Entry 8SSB (electron microscopy, 3.66 A resolution); this record covers chains A and B of the 6 polymer chains in the assembly.

== Chain A (and B) ==
Protein: Glutamate receptor 2, Voltage-dependent calcium channel gamma-5 subunit chimera
From: Rattus norvegicus
Notes: chain B of this document is another copy of the same molecule, construct and numbering; everything in this record applies to it too
Reference sequence: chimeric construct of P19491, Q8VHW8: residues 10-826 from P19491 (GRIA2_RAT), isoform P19491-2 positions 25-841 (UniProt number = residue number + 15); residues 832-1035 from Q8VHW8 positions 4-207 (UniProt number = residue number - 828)
Chain sequence (1026 residues; each row starts with the number of its first residue):
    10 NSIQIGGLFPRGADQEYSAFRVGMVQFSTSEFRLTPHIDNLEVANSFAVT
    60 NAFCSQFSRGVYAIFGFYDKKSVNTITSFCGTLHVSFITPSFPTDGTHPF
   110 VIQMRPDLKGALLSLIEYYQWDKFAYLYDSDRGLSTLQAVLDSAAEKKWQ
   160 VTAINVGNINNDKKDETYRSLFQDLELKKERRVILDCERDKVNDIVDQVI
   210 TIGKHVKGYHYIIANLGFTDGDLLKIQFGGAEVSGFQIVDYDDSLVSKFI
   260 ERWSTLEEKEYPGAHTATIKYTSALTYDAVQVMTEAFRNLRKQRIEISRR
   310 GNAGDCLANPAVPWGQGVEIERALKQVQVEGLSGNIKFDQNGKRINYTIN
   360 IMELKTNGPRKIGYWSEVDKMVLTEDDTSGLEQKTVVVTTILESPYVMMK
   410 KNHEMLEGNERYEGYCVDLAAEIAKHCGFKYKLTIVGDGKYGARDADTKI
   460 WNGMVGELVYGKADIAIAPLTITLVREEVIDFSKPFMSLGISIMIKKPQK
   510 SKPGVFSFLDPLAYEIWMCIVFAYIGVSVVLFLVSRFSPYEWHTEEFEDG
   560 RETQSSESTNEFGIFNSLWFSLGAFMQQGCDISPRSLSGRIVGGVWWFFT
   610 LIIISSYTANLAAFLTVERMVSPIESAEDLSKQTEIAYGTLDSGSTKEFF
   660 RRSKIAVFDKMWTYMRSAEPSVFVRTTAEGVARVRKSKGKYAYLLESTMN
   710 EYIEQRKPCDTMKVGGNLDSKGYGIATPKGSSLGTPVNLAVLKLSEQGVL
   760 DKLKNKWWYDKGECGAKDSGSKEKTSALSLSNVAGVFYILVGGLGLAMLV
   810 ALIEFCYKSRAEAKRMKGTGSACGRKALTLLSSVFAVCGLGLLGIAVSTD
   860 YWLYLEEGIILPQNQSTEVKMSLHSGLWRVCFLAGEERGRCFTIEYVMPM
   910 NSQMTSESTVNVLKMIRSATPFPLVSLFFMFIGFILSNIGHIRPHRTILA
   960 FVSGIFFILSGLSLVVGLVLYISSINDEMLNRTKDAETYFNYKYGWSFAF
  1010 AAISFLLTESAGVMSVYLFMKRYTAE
Not modelled in the structure: 10-393, 549-568, 823-830, 908-915, 952-955 (chain B: 10-393, 549-568, 822-1035)
Disulfides: Cys718-Cys773, Cys890-Cys900
Construct notes: conflict Glu241 (Asn256 in P19491), Leu382 (Val397 in P19491), Glu384 (Gly405 in P19491), Asp385 (Asn406 in P19491), Gln392 (Asn413 in P19491); linker (827-831)
Small-molecule neighbours:
  - glutamic acid (GLU): Tyr450, Pro478, Leu479, Thr480, Arg485, Leu650, Gly653, Ser654, Thr655, Glu705, Met708, Tyr732
  - spermidine (SPD): Gln586, Gln587, Gly588
Curated features (UniProtKB/Swiss-Prot):
  - glycosylation: Asn355 (N-linked (GlcNAc...) asparagine)

== Interface between chain A and chain B ==
Pairs across the interface (110):
  Asp519(A) - Ala786(B)
  Pro520(A) - Leu787(B)
  Ala522(A) - Leu787(B)  hydrogen bond (backbone-backbone)
  Ile525(A) - Leu787(B)
  Ile525(A) - Ser788(B)
  Ile525(A) - Leu789(B)  hydrophobic
  Ile525(A) - Val792(B)  hydrophobic
  Cys528(A) - Leu789(B)  hydrophobic
  Cys528(A) - Phe796(B)
  Ala532(A) - Leu799(B)  hydrophobic
  Gly535(A) - Leu803(B)
  Val536(A) - Leu799(B)  hydrophobic
  Val536(A) - Leu803(B)  hydrophobic
  Val539(A) - Leu803(B)  hydrophobic
  Val539(A) - Met807(B)  hydrophobic
  Leu542(A) - Met807(B)  hydrophobic
  Val543(A) - Ala806(B)
  Val543(A) - Ala810(B)  hydrophobic
  Phe546(A) - Ala810(B)
  Phe546(A) - Phe814(B)  hydrophobic
  Ser547(A) - Glu813(B)  hydrogen bond
  Pro548(A) - Glu813(B)
  Ala583(A) - Gln587(B)  hydrogen bond (backbone-side chain)
  Gln586(A) - Gln587(B)
  Gln587(A) - Gln587(B)
  Ile591(A) - Asp590(B)
  Ser592(A) - Asp590(B)
  Pro593(A) - Trp578(B)
  Ser595(A) - Phe574(B)
  Leu596(A) - Phe574(B)
  Ser597(A) - Ala806(B)
  Ser597(A) - Val809(B)  hydrogen bond (side chain-backbone)
  Ser597(A) - Ala810(B)  hydrogen bond (side chain-backbone)
  Ser597(A) - Glu813(B)
  Arg599(A) - Phe574(B)
  Arg599(A) - Asn575(B)  hydrogen bond
  Arg599(A) - Trp578(B)
  Ile600(A) - Gly802(B)
  Val601(A) - Leu803(B)  hydrophobic
  Val601(A) - Ala806(B)  hydrophobic
  Gly602(A) - Trp578(B)
  Gly603(A) - Leu581(B)
  Val604(A) - Leu799(B)
  Trp605(A) - Leu799(B)  hydrophobic
  Trp606(A) - Trp578(B)  hydrophobic
  Trp606(A) - Leu581(B)
  Trp606(A) - Gly582(B)
  Trp606(A) - Met585(B)
  Trp606(A) - Gln587(B)
  Phe607(A) - Phe517(B)  hydrophobic
  Phe607(A) - Met585(B)  hydrophobic
  Phe608(A) - Val795(B)  hydrophobic
  Phe608(A) - Phe796(B)  hydrophobic
  Phe608(A) - Leu799(B)  hydrophobic
  Thr609(A) - Gln587(B)
  Leu610(A) - Phe584(B)
  Leu610(A) - Met585(B)  hydrophobic
  Leu610(A) - Ile613(B)  hydrophobic
  Ile611(A) - Phe517(B)  hydrophobic
  Ile611(A) - Tyr616(B)
  Ile611(A) - Val795(B)  hydrophobic
  Ser614(A) - Tyr616(B)
  Ser614(A) - Thr617(B)  hydrogen bond
  Ser614(A) - Leu620(B)
  Ser615(A) - Leu620(B)
  Ser615(A) - Leu787(B)
  Ser615(A) - Val792(B)
  Ala618(A) - Leu620(B)  hydrophobic
  Ala618(A) - Ala621(B)
  Asn619(A) - Leu624(B)
  Asn619(A) - Leu787(B)
  Ala621(A) - Thr625(B)
  Ala622(A) - Leu624(B)
  Ala622(A) - Thr625(B)
  Ala622(A) - Thr784(B)
  Phe623(A) - Thr784(B)
  Phe623(A) - Ser785(B)
  Phe623(A) - Ala786(B)  hydrophobic
  Thr625(A) - Thr625(B)
  Val626(A) - Glu782(B)
  Val626(A) - Thr784(B)
  Met629(A) - Thr625(B)
  Met629(A) - Glu782(B)
  Lys641(A) - Lys776(B)
  Thr643(A) - Lys776(B)
  Thr643(A) - Asp777(B)
  Glu644(A) - Lys781(B)  salt bridge
  Leu971(A) - Val800(B)
  Leu971(A) - Leu803(B)  hydrophobic
  Val974(A) - Val800(B)  hydrophobic
  Val975(A) - Tyr797(B)  hydrophobic
  Val975(A) - Val800(B)  hydrophobic
  Val978(A) - Leu789(B)  hydrophobic
  Val978(A) - Tyr797(B)  hydrophobic
  Leu979(A) - Tyr797(B)
  Ile981(A) - Leu789(B)  hydrophobic
  Ser982(A) - Ser790(B)  hydrogen bond (backbone-side chain)
  Asn985(A) - Ser788(B)
  Asn985(A) - Leu789(B)
  Asn985(A) - Ser790(B)
  Asp986(A) - Lys511(B)
  Leu989(A) - Gln508(B)  hydrogen bond (backbone-side chain)
  Leu989(A) - Lys509(B)
  Leu989(A) - Ser510(B)
  Leu989(A) - Lys511(B)
  Asn990(A) - Gln508(B)  hydrogen bond (backbone-side chain)
  Arg991(A) - Gln508(B)  hydrogen bond (backbone-side chain)
  Thr992(A) - Gln508(B)
  Thr992(A) - Lys697(B)
  Lys993(A) - Lys783(B)
Also at the interface, not in a pair above, chain A (77 interface residues in all): Leu521, Glu524, Ile529, Gly582, Gly588, Asp590, Ile612, Thr617, Val630, Gln642, Lys669, Ile964, Ile967, Leu968
Also at the interface, not in a pair above, chain B (58 interface residues in all): Lys505, Pro512, Gln586, Val626, Glu772, Ser780, Ala793, Ile798, Leu805, Leu811

== Overview ==
The interface between chain A and chain B involves 77 residues on one side and 58 on the other; the contacts
include 11 hydrogen bonds and 1 salt bridge. Polar pairs include Glu644(A)-Lys781(B), Ser547(A)-Glu813(B) and
Ala583(A)-Gln587(B). Bound to chain A: glutamic acid and spermidine.
Chain A and chain B are both Glutamate receptor 2, Voltage-dependent calcium channel gamma-5 subunit chimera
(Rattus norvegicus); the structure, Structure of LBD-TMD of AMPA receptor GluA2 in complex with auxiliary
subunits TARP gamma-5 and cornichon-2 ..., was determined by electron microscopy (same publication as 8SS2,
8SS3, 8SS4, 8SS6, 8SS7 and 8SSA).
